6J8F - chains B and C of the 3 polymer chains in the assembly; structure by X-ray diffraction, 2.28 A resolution.

# Chain B
Name: Tubulinyl-Tyr carboxypeptidase 1
From: Homo sapiens
Notes: EC 3.4.17.17
UniProt: Q7L8A9 (VASH1_HUMAN); residues 70-306 here = UniProt positions 70-306
Chain sequence (238 residues; numbered 69 to 306; the number before each row is that of its first residue):
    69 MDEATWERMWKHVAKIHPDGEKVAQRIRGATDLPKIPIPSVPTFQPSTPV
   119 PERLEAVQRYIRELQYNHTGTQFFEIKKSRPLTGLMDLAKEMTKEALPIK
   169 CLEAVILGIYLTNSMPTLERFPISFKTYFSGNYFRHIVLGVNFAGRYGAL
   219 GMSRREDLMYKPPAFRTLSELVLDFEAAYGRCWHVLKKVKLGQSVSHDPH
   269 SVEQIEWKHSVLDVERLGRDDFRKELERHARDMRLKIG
Disordered / not traced: 69, 304-306
Differences from the reference sequence: initiating methionine (69)
Reported in the primary citation:
  - binding site for 8-residue peptide (chain C): Tyr-134, Lys-146, Lys-168, Cys-169, Phe-202, Arg-203, Ser-221, Arg-222, Arg-223
  - mutagenesis - Y134A, K146A, K146A/R222A, S221A, R222A: decreased catalytic activity
  - contacts within the chain: Gln-133/Ile-167 (backbone contact), Asn-135/Ile-167 (backbone contact)
  - mutagenesis - C169A, C169S, H204A: abolished catalytic activity
  - mutagenesis - K146A/R222A: abolished catalytic activity on SVBP

# Chain C
Name: 8-residue peptide
Chain sequence (8 residues; numbered 443 to 450; the number before each row is that of its first residue):
   443 GEEEGECY
Disordered / not traced: 443-445

# Interface between chain B and chain C
Pairs across the interface (23):
  Tyr-134(B) / Glu-448(C)  hydrogen bond (side chain-backbone)
  Tyr-134(B) / Cys-449(C)  hydrogen bond
  Lys-146(B) / Glu-446(C)  salt bridge
  Lys-168(B) / Gly-447(C)  hydrogen bond (side chain-backbone)
  Lys-168(B) / Cys-449(C)
  Cys-169(B) / Glu-446(C)
  Cys-169(B) / Cys-449(C)  hydrogen bond
  Ser-192(B) / Glu-446(C)
  Phe-202(B) / Glu-448(C)
  Phe-202(B) / Tyr-450(C)
  Arg-203(B) / Glu-448(C)  hydrogen bond (backbone-side chain)
  Arg-203(B) / Cys-449(C)  hydrogen bond (backbone-backbone)
  His-204(B) / Glu-446(C)
  His-204(B) / Cys-449(C)
  His-204(B) / Tyr-450(C)
  Ile-205(B) / Glu-446(C)
  Ser-221(B) / Cys-449(C)  hydrogen bond (side chain-backbone)
  Arg-222(B) / Glu-448(C)
  Arg-222(B) / Cys-449(C)  hydrogen bond (backbone-backbone)
  Arg-222(B) / Tyr-450(C)
  Leu-226(B) / Tyr-450(C)  hydrophobic
  Tyr-247(B) / Tyr-450(C)
  His-252(B) / Tyr-450(C)
Interface residues without a listed pair, chain B (19 interface residues in all): Leu-170, Thr-195, Tyr-201, Met-220, Arg-223

# In short
Chain B and chain C form an interface of 19 and 5 residues respectively; the contacts include 8 hydrogen bonds
and 1 salt bridge. Polar pairs include Lys-146(B)/Glu-446(C), Tyr-134(B)/Glu-448(C) and Tyr-134(B)/Cys-449(C).
The paper reports a binding site for 8-residue peptide (chain C) at Tyr-134(B), Lys-146(B) and Lys-168(B)
among others; Y134A, K146A and K146A/R222A of chain B, among others, reduce catalytic activity; 8
substitutions were tested in all.
Chain B is Tubulinyl-Tyr carboxypeptidase 1 (Homo sapiens) and chain C is an 8-residue peptide; the structure,
Crystal structure of SVBP-VASH1 with peptide mimic the C-terminal of alpha-tubulin, was determined by X-ray
diffraction (same publication as 6J7B, 6J8N, 6J91 and 6J9H).
